PDB entry 8JXG | electron microscopy, 3.20 A resolution | chains D and A of the 3 polymer chains in the assembly

# Chain D
Name: rat RAP
Organism: Rattus norvegicus
Amino-acid sequence (332 residues; row label = number of the first residue in the row):
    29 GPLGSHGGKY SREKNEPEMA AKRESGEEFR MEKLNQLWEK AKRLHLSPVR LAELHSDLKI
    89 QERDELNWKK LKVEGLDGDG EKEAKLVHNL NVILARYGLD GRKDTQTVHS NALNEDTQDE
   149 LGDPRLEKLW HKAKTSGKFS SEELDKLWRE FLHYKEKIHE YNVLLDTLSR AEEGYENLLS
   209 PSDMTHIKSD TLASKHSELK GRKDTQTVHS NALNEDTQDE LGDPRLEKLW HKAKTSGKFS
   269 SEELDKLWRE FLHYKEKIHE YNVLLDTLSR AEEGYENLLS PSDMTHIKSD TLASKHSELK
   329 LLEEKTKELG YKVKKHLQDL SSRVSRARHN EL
Disordered / not traced: 29-55, 128-360

# Chain A
Name: LDL receptor related protein 2
Organism: Rattus norvegicus
Reference sequence: A0A0G2K9W7 (A0A0G2K9W7_RAT); numbering as in UniProt (aligned over 1-4660)
Amino-acid sequence (4660 residues; each row starts with the number of its first residue):
     1 MERGAAAAAW MLLLAIAACL EPVSSQECGS GNFRCDNGYC IPASWRCDGT RDCLDDTDEI
    61 GCPPRSCESG LFLCPAEGTC IPSSWVCDED KDCSDGADEQ QNCAGTTCSA QQMTCSNGQC
   121 IPSEYRCDHV SDCPDGSDER NCHYPTCDQL TCANGACYNT SQRCDQKVDC RDSSDEANCT
   181 TLCSQKEFEC GSGECILRAY VCDHDNDCED NSDERNCNYD TCGGHQFTCS NGQCINQNWV
   241 CDGDDDCQDS GDEDGCESNQ SHHRCYPREW ACPGSGRCIS IDKVCDGVPD CPEGDDENNV
   301 TSGRTCGMGV CSVLNCEYQC HQTPFGGECF CPPGHIINSN DSRTCIDFDD CQIWGICDQK
   361 CENRQGRHQC LCEEGYILER GQHCKSSDSF SAASVIFSNG RDLLVGDLHG RNFRILAESK
   421 NRGMVMGVDF HYQKHRVFWT DPMQEKVFST DINGLNTQEI LNVSVDTPEN LAVDWINNKL
   481 YLVETKVNRI DVVNLEGNQR VTLITENLGH PRGIALDPTV GYLFFSDWGS LSGQPKVERA
   541 FMDGSNRKDL VTTKVGWPAG ITLDLVSKRV YWVDSRYDYI ETVTYDGIQR KTVARGGSLV
   601 PHPFGISLFE EHVFFTDWTK MAVMKASKFT ETNPQVYHQS SLRPHGVTVY HALRQPNATN
   661 PCGSNNGGCA QVCVLSHRTD NGGLGYRCKC EFGFELDDDE HRCVAVKNFL LFSSKTAVRG
   721 IPFTLSTQED VMVPVTGSPS FFVGIDFDAQ HSTVFYSDLS KDIIYKQKID GTGKEVITAN
   781 RLESVECLTF DWISRNLYWT DGGLKSVTVL RLADKSRRQI ISNLNNPRSI VVHPTAGYMF
   841 LSDWFRPAKI MRAWSDGSHL MPIVNTSLGW PNGLAIDWSA SRLYWVDAFF DKIEHSTLDG
   901 LDRKRLGHVD QMTHPFGLTV FKDNVFITDW RLGAIIRVRK SDGGDMTVIR RGISSVMHVK
   961 AYDADLQTGS NYCSQTTHAN GDCSHFCFPV PNFQRVCGCP YGMKLQRDQM TCEGDPAREP
  1021 PTQQCGSLSF PCNNGKCVPS FFRCDGVDDC HDNSDEHQCG VFNNTCSPSA FACVRGGQCI
  1081 PGQWHCDRQN DCLDGSDEQN CPTHATSSTC PSTSFTCDNH VCIPKDWVCD TDNDCSDGSD
  1141 EKNCQASGTC QPTQFRCPDH RCISPLYVCD GDKDCADGSD EAGCVLNCTS AQFKCADGSS
  1201 CINSRYRCDG VYDCRDNSDE AGCPTRPPGM CHLDEFQCQG DGTCIPNTWE CDGHPDCIHG
  1261 SDEHTGCVPK TCSPTHFLCD NGNCIYKAWI CDGDNDCRDM SDEKDCPTQP FHCPSTQWQC
  1321 PGYSTCINLS ALCDGVFDCP NGTDESPLCN QDSCSHFNGG CTHQCMQGPF GATCLCPLGY
  1381 QLANDTKTCE DINECDIPGF CSQHCVNMRG SFRCACDPEY TLESDGRTCK VTGSENPLLV
  1441 VASRDKIIVD NITAHTHNLY SLVQDVSFVV ALDFDSVTGR VFWSDLLQGK TWSVFQNGTD
  1501 KRVVHDSGLS VTEMIAVDWI GRNLYWTDYA LETIEVSKID GSHRTVLISK NVTKPRGLAL
  1561 DPRMGDNVMF WSDWGHHPRI ERASMDGTMR TVIVQEKIYW PCGLSIDYPN RLIYFMDAYL
  1621 DYIEFCDYDG HNRRQVIASD LVLHHPHALT LFEDFVYWTD RGTRQVMQAN KWHGGNQSVV
  1681 MYSVHQPLGI TAIHPSRQPP SRNPCASASC SHLCLLSAQA PRHYSCACPS GWNLSDDSVN
  1741 CVRGDQPFLM SVRDNIIFGI SLDPEVKSND AMVPISGIQH GYDVEFDDSE QFIYWVENPG
  1801 EIHRVKTDGS NRTVFAPLSL LGSSLGLALD WVSRNIYYTT PASRSIEVLT LKGDTRYGKT
  1861 LIANDGTPLG VGFPVGIAVD PARGKLYWSD HGTDSGVPAK IASANMDGTS LKILFTGNLQ
  1921 HLEVVTLDIQ EQKLYWAVTS RGVIERGNVD GTERMILVHH LAHPWGLVVY GSFLYYSDEQ
  1981 YEVIERVDKS SGNNKVVLRD NVPYLRGLRV YHRRNAADSS NGCSNNPNAC QQICLPVPGG
  2041 MFSCACASGF KLSPDGRSCS PYNSFMVVSM LPAVRGFSLE LSDHSEAMVP VAGQGRNVLH
  2101 ADVDVANGFI YWCDFSSSVR SSNGIRRIKP DGSNFTNVVT YGIGANGIRG VALDWAAGNL
  2161 YFTNAFVYET LIEVLRINTT YRRVLLKVSV DMPRHIIVDP KHRYLFWADY GQKPKIERSF
  2221 LDCTNRTVLV SEGIVTPRGL AMDHDTGYIY WVDDSLDLIA RIHLDGGESQ VVRYGSRYPT
  2281 PYGITVFGES IIWVDRNLKK VFQASKQPGN TDPPVVIRDK INLLRDVTIF DEHAQPLSPA
  2341 ELNNNPCLQS NGGCSHFCFA LPELPTPRCG CAFGTLGNDG KSCATSQEDF LIYSLNNSLR
  2401 SLHFDPRDHS LPFQVISVAG TAIALDYDRR NNRIFFTQKL NSLRGQISYV SLYSGSSSPT
  2461 VLLSNIGVTD GIAFDWINRR IYYSDFSNQT INSMAEDGSN RAVIARVSKP RAIVLDPCRG
  2521 YMYWTDWGTN AKIERATLGG NFRVPIVNTS LVWPNGLALD LETDLLYWAD ASLQKIERST
  2581 LTGTNREVVV STAFHSFGLT VYGQYIYWTD LYTRKIYRAN KYDGSDLVAM TTRLPTQPSG
  2641 ISTVVKTQRQ QCSNPCDQFN GGCSHICAPG PNGAECQCPH EGNWYLANDN KYCVVDTGTR
  2701 CNQLQFTCLN GHCINQDWKC DNDNDCGDGS DELPTVCAFH TCRSTAFTCG NGRCVPYHYR
  2761 CDYYNDCGDN SDEAGCLFRN CNSTTEFTCS NGRCIPLSYV CNGINNCHDN DTSDEKNCPP
  2821 HTCPPDFTKC QTTNICVPRA FLCDGDNDCG DGSDENPIYC ASHTCRSNEF QCLSPQRCIP
  2881 SYWFCDGEAD CADGSDEPDT CGHSVNTCRA SQFQCDNGRC ISGNWVCDGD NDCGDMSDED
  2941 QRHHCELQNC SSTQFTCVNS RPPNRRCIPQ YWVCDGDADC SDALDELQNC TMRTCSAGEF
  3001 SCANGRCVRQ SFRCDRRNDC GDYSDERGCS YPPCHANQFT CQNGRCIPRF FVCDEDNDCG
  3061 DGSDEQEHLC HTPEPTCPLH QFRCDNGHCI EMGRVCNHVD DCSDNSDEKG CGINECLDSS
  3121 ISRCDHNCTD TITSFYCSCL PGYKLMSDKR SCVDIDECKE SPQLCSQKCE NVVGSYICKC
  3181 APGYIREPDG KSCRQNSNIE PYLIFSNRYY IRNLTTDGSS YSLILQGLGN VVALDFDRVE
  3241 KRLYWIDAEK QIIERMFLNK TNRETIINHR LRRAESLAVD WVSRKLYWLD AILDCLFVSD
  3301 LEGRHRKMIA QHCVDANNTF CFEHPRGIVL HPQRGHVYWA DWGVHAYIGR IGMDGTNKSV
  3361 IISTKIEWPN AITIDYTNDL LYWADAHLGY IEFSDLEGHH RHTVYDGSLP HPFALTIFED
  3421 TVFWTDWNTR TVEKGNKYDG SGRVVLVNTT HKPFDIHVYH PYRQPIMSNP CGTNNGGCSH
  3481 LCLIKAGGRG FTCACPDDFQ TVQLRDRTLC MPMCSSTQFL CGNNEKCIPI WWKCDGQKDC
  3541 SDGSDEPDLC PHRFCRLGQF QCRDGNCTSP QALCNARQDC ADGSDEDRVL CEHHRCESNE
  3601 WQCANKRCIP QSWQCDSVND CLDNSDEDTS HCASRTCRPG QFKCNNGRCI PQSWKCDVDN
  3661 DCGDYSDEPI DECTTAAYNC DNHTEFSCKT NYRCIPQWAV CNGFDDCRDN SDEQGCESVP
  3721 CHPSGDFRCA NHHCIPLRWK CDGTDDCGDN SDEENCVPRE CSESEFRCAD QQCIPSRWVC
  3781 DQENDCGDNS DERDCEMKTC HPEHFQCTSG HCVPKALACD GRADCLDASD ESACPTRFPN
  3841 GTYCPAAMFE CKNHVCIQSF WICDGENDCV DGSDEEIHLC FNIPCESPQR FRCDNSRCVY
  3901 GHQLCNGVDD CGDGSDEKEE HCRKPTHKPC TDTEYKCSNG NCISQHYVCD NVNDCGDLSD
  3961 ETGCNLGDNR TCAENICEQN CTQLSSGGFI CSCRPGFKPS TLDKNSCQDI NECEEFGICP
  4021 QSCRNSKGSY ECFCVDGFKS MSTHYGERCA ADGSPPLLLL PENVRIRKYN TSSEKFSEYL
  4081 EEEEHIQTID YDWDPEHIGL SVVYYTVLAQ GSQFGAIKRA YIPNFESGSN NPIREVDLGL
  4141 KYLMQPDGLA VDWVGRHIYW SDAKSQRIEV ATLDGRYRKW LITTQLDQPA AIAVNPKLGL
  4201 MFWTDQGKQP KIESAWMNGE HRSVLVSENL GWPNGLSIDY LNDDRVYWSD SKEDVIEAIK
  4261 YDGTDRRLII NEAMKPFSLD IFEDKLYWVA KEKGEVWRQN KFGKENKEKV LVVNPWLTQV
  4321 RIFHQLRYNQ SVSNPCKQVC SHLCLLRPGG YSCACPQGSD FVTGSTVQCD AASELPVTMP
  4381 PPCRCMHGGN CYFDENELPK CKCSSGYSGE YCEVGLSRGI PPGTTMAVLL TFVIVIIVGA
  4441 LVLVGLFHYR KTGSLLPTLP KLPSLSSLAK PSENGNGVTF RSGADVNMDI GVSPFGPETI
  4501 IDRSMAMNEH FVMEVGKQPV IFENPMYAAK DNTSKVALAV QGPSTGAQVT VPENVENQNY
  4561 GRPIDPSEIV PEPKPASPGA DEIQGKKWNI FKRKPKQTTN FENPIYAEMD SEVKDAVAVA
  4621 PPPSPSLPAK ASKRNLTPGY TATEDTFKDT ANLVKEDSDV
Disordered / not traced: 1-1223, 1270-2860, 3929-4660
Disulfides: Cys1231-Cys1244, Cys1238-Cys1257, Cys1251-Cys1267, Cys2865-Cys2878, Cys2872-Cys2891, Cys2885-Cys2901, Cys2908-Cys2920, Cys2915-Cys2933, Cys2927-Cys2945, Cys2950-Cys2967, Cys2957-Cys2980, Cys2974-Cys2990, Cys2995-Cys3007, Cys3002-Cys3020, Cys3014-Cys3029, Cys3034-Cys3046, Cys3041-Cys3059, Cys3053-Cys3070, Cys3077-Cys3089, Cys3084-Cys3102, Cys3096-Cys3111, Cys3116-Cys3128, Cys3124-Cys3137, Cys3139-Cys3152, Cys3158-Cys3169, Cys3165-Cys3178, Cys3180-Cys3193, Cys3313-Cys3321, Cys3471-Cys3482, Cys3478-Cys3493, Cys3495-Cys3510, Cys3514-Cys3527, Cys3521-Cys3540, Cys3534-Cys3550, Cys3555-Cys3567, Cys3562-Cys3580, Cys3574-Cys3591, Cys3596-Cys3608, Cys3603-Cys3621, Cys3615-Cys3632, Cys3637-Cys3649, Cys3644-Cys3662, Cys3656-Cys3673, Cys3680-Cys3694, Cys3688-Cys3707, Cys3701-Cys3716, Cys3721-Cys3734, Cys3729-Cys3747, Cys3741-Cys3756, Cys3761-Cys3773, Cys3768-Cys3786, Cys3780-Cys3795, Cys3800-Cys3812, Cys3807-Cys3825, Cys3819-Cys3834, Cys3844-Cys3856, Cys3851-Cys3869, Cys3863-Cys3880, Cys3885-Cys3898, Cys3893-Cys3911, Cys3905-Cys3922
Glycans and other covalent adducts: 2-acetamido-2-deoxy-alpha-D-galactopyranose (A2G) linked to Thr1225, Thr3799, Thr3836; N-acetylglucosamine (NAG) linked to Asn3127, Asn3213, Asn3259, Asn3317, Asn3448, Asn3566, Asn3682, Asn3840; glycan linked to Asn3357
Metal / ion sites: Ca2+ site 1: Trp1249, Asp1252, His1254, Asp1256, Asp1262, Glu1263; Ca2+ site 2: Trp2883, Asp2886, Glu2888, Asp2890, Asp2896, Glu2897; Ca2+ site 3: Trp2925, Asp2928, Asp2930, Asp2932, Asp2938, Glu2939; Ca2+ site 4: Trp2972, Asp2975, Asp2977, Asp2979, Asp2985, Glu2986; Ca2+ site 5: Phe3012, Asp3015, Arg3017, Asp3019, Asp3025, Glu3026; Ca2+ site 6: Phe3051, Asp3054, Asp3056, Asp3058, Asp3064, Glu3065; Ca2+ site 7: Arg3094, Asn3097, Val3099, Asp3101, Glu3108; Ca2+ site 8: Asp3154, Ile3155, Glu3157, Asn3171, Val3172, Gly3174, Ser3175; Ca2+ site 9: Ala3291, Asp3294, Glu3323; Ca2+ site 10: Val3344, Glu3367; Ca2+ site 11: Ala3386, Pro3410; Ca2+ site 12: Trp3532, Asp3535, Gln3537, Asp3539, Asp3545, Glu3546; 9 more Ca2+ sites not listed
Residues lining bound ligands: 2-acetamido-2-deoxy-alpha-D-galactopyranose (A2G): Thr3636, Cys3637, Arg3638

# Interface between chain D and chain A
Pairs across the interface - 26 pairs, chain D then chain A:
  Arg58(D) with Gly2929(A); Asp2930(A); Asn2931(A), hydrogen bond (side chain-backbone)
  Met59(D) with Asp2930(A)
  Glu60(D) with Gly2929(A); Asp2930(A), hydrogen bond (backbone-side chain); Arg2965(A), salt bridge
  Gln64(D) with Arg2965(A); Trp2972(A)
  Leu65(D) with Trp2972(A), hydrophobic
  Glu67(D) with Arg2965(A), salt bridge
  Lys68(D) with Ile2968(A); Trp2972(A); Asp2979(A)
  Arg71(D) with Asp2977(A), salt bridge; Ala2978(A), hydrogen bond (side chain-backbone); Asp2979(A), salt bridge
  Leu72(D) with Asp2977(A)
  Glu93(D) with Asp2930(A)
  Lys97(D) with Trp2925(A)
  Val101(D) with Ser2922(A); Trp2925(A), hydrophobic
  Glu102(D) with Trp2883(A), hydrogen bond
  Leu122(D) with Tyr2971(A), hydrophobic
  Leu127(D) with Tyr2971(A), hydrogen bond (backbone-side chain); Trp2972(A), hydrophobic
Interface residues without a listed pair, chain D (19 interface residues in all): Phe57, Lys98, Leu99, Leu104
Interface residues without a listed pair, chain A (17 interface residues in all): Gln2912, Asp2928, Asp2932, Gly2934

# In short
19 residues of chain D and 17 residues of chain A are in contact; the contacts include 5 hydrogen bonds and 4
salt bridges. Polar pairs include Glu60(D)-Arg2965(A), Glu67(D)-Arg2965(A) and Arg71(D)-Asp2977(A). Ligands of
chain A: 2-acetamido-2-deoxy-alpha-D-galactopyranose.
Chain D is rat RAP and chain A is LDL receptor related protein 2, both from Rattus norvegicus; the structure,
rat megalin RAP complex bodyB, was determined by electron microscopy (same publication as 8JUT, 8JUU, 8JX8,
8JX9, 8JXA, 8JXB and 5 further entries).
